6AC0 - chain A; structure by X-ray diffraction, 1.45 A resolution.

Chain A:
Name: Tumor necrosis factor receptor type 1-associated DEATH domain protein
Source organism: Homo sapiens
Reference sequence: Q15628 (TRADD_HUMAN); residue numbers follow UniProt; this construct covers 195-312
Amino-acid sequence (118 residues; numbered 195 to 312; the number before each row is that of its first residue):
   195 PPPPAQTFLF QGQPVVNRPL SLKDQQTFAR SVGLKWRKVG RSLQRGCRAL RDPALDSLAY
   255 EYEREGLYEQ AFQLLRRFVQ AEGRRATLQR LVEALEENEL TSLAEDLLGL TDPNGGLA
Unresolved in the structure: 195-197
Glycans and other covalent adducts: N-acetylglucosamine (NAG) linked to R235
UniProt features mapped onto this chain:
  - motif: R231 to L244 (Nuclear localization signal)
  - glycosylation ((Microbial infection) N-beta-linked (GlcNAc) arginine): R235, R245
  - mutagenesis: R235 (R235A/K: Abolished GlcNAcylation by E.coli NleB1. Abolished ability to self-oligomerize. Strongly reduced GlcNAcylation by S.typhimurium Ssek1; when associated with A-245), R245 (R245A: Strongly reduced GlcNAcylation by S.typhimurium Ssek1; when associated with A-235)

In short:
Covalently linked N-acetylglucosamine: at R235. From UniProt: 2 mutagenesis sites.
Chain A is Tumor necrosis factor receptor type 1-associated DEATH domain protein (Homo sapiens); the
structure, Crystal structure of TRADD death domain GlcNAcylated by EPEC effector NleB, was determined by X-ray
diffraction together with 6E66, 6AC5 and 6ACI from the same study.
